Entry 5OXV (X-ray diffraction, 6.72 A resolution (low resolution: residue-level contacts below are approximate; hydrogen-bond / salt-bridge calls are withheld)); this record covers chains J and O of the 18 polymer chains in the assembly.

# Chain J
Molecule: DNA STRAND 1 (601-based sequence model)
Organism: synthetic construct
Sequence (312 nucleotides; row label = number of the first residue in the row; numbers below 1 keep their minus sign (DC-312 is residue -312)):
  -312 CTGCGCAGGATGTATATATCTGACACGTGCCTGGAGACTAGGGAGTAATC
  -262 CCCTTGGCGGTTAAAACGCGGGGGACAGCGCGTACGTGCGTTTAAGCGGT
  -212 GCTAGAGCTGTCTACGACCAATTGAGCGGCCTCGGCACCGGGATTCTCCA
  -162 GGAGTACTGCACAGGATGTATATATCTGACACGTGCCTGGAGACTAGGGA
  -112 GTAATCCCCTTGGCGGTTAAAACGCGGGGGACAGCGCGTACGTGCGTTTA
   -62 AGCGGTGCTAGAGCTGTCTACGACCAATTGAGCGGCCTCGGCACCGGGAT
   -12 TCTCCAGGGAGT
Not modelled in the structure: -2 to -1

# Chain O
Name: Histone H3.2
Organism: Xenopus laevis
UniProt: P84233 (H32_XENLA); residues 1-135 here correspond to UniProt positions 2-136 (UniProt number = residue number + 1)
Sequence (135 residues; numbered 1 to 135; the number before each row is that of its first residue):
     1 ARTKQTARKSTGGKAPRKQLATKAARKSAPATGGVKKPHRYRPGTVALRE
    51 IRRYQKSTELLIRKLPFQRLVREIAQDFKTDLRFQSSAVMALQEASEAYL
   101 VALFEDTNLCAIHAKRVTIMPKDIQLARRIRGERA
Not modelled in the structure: 1-38
Construct notes: conflict Ala102 (Gly103 in P84233)
UniProt features mapped onto this chain:
  - modified residue: Arg2 (Asymmetric dimethylarginine), Thr3 (Phosphothreonine), Lys4 (Allysine), Gln5 (5-glutamyl dopamine), Thr6 (Phosphothreonine), Arg8 (Citrulline), Lys9 (N6,N6,N6-trimethyllysine), Ser10 (ADP-ribosylserine), Thr11 (Phosphothreonine), Lys14 (N6-(2-hydroxyisobutyryl)lysine), Arg17 (Asymmetric dimethylarginine), Lys18 (N6-(2-hydroxyisobutyryl)lysine), Lys23 (N6-(2-hydroxyisobutyryl)lysine), Arg26 (Citrulline), Lys27 (N6,N6,N6-trimethyllysine), Ser28 (ADP-ribosylserine), Lys36 (N6,N6,N6-trimethyllysine), Lys37 (N6-methyllysine), Tyr41 (Phosphotyrosine), Lys56 (N6,N6,N6-trimethyllysine) and 8 more in UniProt
  - lipidation: Cys110 (S-palmitoyl cysteine)

# Interface between chain J and chain O
Residue-residue contacts - 25 pairs, chain J then chain O:
  DT-259(J) with Arg83(O); Phe84(O); Gln85(O); Ser86(O)
  DT-258(J) with Arg72(O); Arg83(O); Phe84(O)
  DA-249(J) with Arg63(O)
  DA-248(J) with Arg63(O)
  DG-243(J) with Arg40(O)
  DG-241(J) with Pro43(O)
  DG-240(J) with Arg42(O)
  DG-239(J) with Thr118(O)
  DA-238(J) with Arg116(O); Val117(O); Thr118(O); Met120(O)
  DC-237(J) with Arg116(O); Met120(O)
  DT-166(J) with Tyr41(O); Thr45(O)
  DC-165(J) with Arg40(O); Tyr41(O); Arg42(O); Thr45(O)
Interface residues without a listed pair, chain O (18 interface residues in all): His39, Leu82, Lys115

# Summary
12 residues of chain J face 18 of chain O across their interface.
Chain J is DNA STRAND 1 (601-based sequence model) (synthetic construct) and chain O is Histone H3.2 (Xenopus
laevis); the structure, Structure of the 4_601_157 tetranucleosome (C2 form), was determined by X-ray
diffraction (same publication as 5OY7).
